PDB entry 4HR9 | X-ray diffraction, 2.48 A resolution | chains A and B

Chain A (and B):
Molecule: Interleukin-17A
Source organism: Homo sapiens
Notes: chain B of this document is another copy of the same molecule, construct and numbering; everything in this record applies to it too
UniProtKB: Q16552 (IL17_HUMAN); residues 11-132 here correspond to UniProt positions 34-155 (UniProt number = residue number + 23)
Amino-acid sequence (122 residues; row label = number of the first residue in the row):
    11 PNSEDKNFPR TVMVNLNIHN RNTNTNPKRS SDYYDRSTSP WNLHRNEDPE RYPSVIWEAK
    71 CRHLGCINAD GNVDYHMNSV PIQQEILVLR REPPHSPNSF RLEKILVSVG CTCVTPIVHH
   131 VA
Unresolved in the structure: 11-18, 30-42, 128-132 (chain B: 11-18, 29-43, 127-132)
Differences from the reference sequence: engineered mutation Asp45 (Asn68 in Q16552), Ser106 (Cys129 in Q16552)
Cystine bridges: Cys71-Cys121, Cys76-Cys123
What the authors report for this chain:
  - self-association interface (contacts with another copy of this molecule): Pro19 to Ile28

Interface between chain A and chain B:
Residue-residue contacts (99; chain A residue first):
  Pro19(A) - Asn25(B)
  Pro19(A) - Asn27(B)
  Arg20(A) - Val24(B)
  Arg20(A) - Asn25(B)  hydrogen bond (backbone-side chain)
  Arg20(A) - Leu26(B)  hydrogen bond (backbone-backbone)
  Arg20(A) - Asn27(B)  hydrogen bond
  Arg20(A) - Tyr62(B)  hydrogen bond
  Thr21(A) - Met23(B)
  Thr21(A) - Val24(B)
  Val22(A) - Val22(B)
  Val22(A) - Met23(B)
  Val22(A) - Val24(B)  hydrogen bond (backbone-backbone)
  Val22(A) - Leu26(B)  hydrophobic
  Val22(A) - Asn108(B)
  Val22(A) - Phe110(B)  hydrophobic
  Met23(A) - Val22(B)
  Met23(A) - Asn108(B)  hydrogen bond (backbone-backbone)
  Met23(A) - Ser109(B)
  Met23(A) - Phe110(B)  hydrogen bond (backbone-backbone)
  Val24(A) - Arg20(B)
  Val24(A) - Thr21(B)
  Val24(A) - Val22(B)  hydrogen bond (backbone-backbone)
  Val24(A) - Val24(B)  hydrophobic
  Val24(A) - Leu99(B)  hydrophobic
  Val24(A) - Phe110(B)
  Asn25(A) - Pro19(B)
  Asn25(A) - Arg20(B)  hydrogen bond (side chain-backbone)
  Asn25(A) - Phe110(B)  hydrogen bond (backbone-backbone)
  Asn25(A) - Arg111(B)
  Asn25(A) - Leu112(B)  hydrogen bond (backbone-backbone)
  Leu26(A) - Arg20(B)  hydrogen bond (backbone-backbone)
  Leu26(A) - Val22(B)  hydrophobic
  Leu26(A) - Leu112(B)
  Asn27(A) - Pro19(B)
  Asn27(A) - Arg20(B)  hydrogen bond (side chain-backbone)
  Asn27(A) - Arg111(B)
  Ile28(A) - Leu97(B)  hydrophobic
  Ile28(A) - Arg111(B)
  Ile28(A) - Leu112(B)
  His29(A) - Arg111(B)  hydrogen bond
  Tyr44(A) - Pro91(B)
  Tyr44(A) - Ile92(B)
  Tyr44(A) - Gln93(B)  hydrogen bond (side chain-backbone)
  Arg46(A) - Val124(B)
  Arg46(A) - Thr125(B)  hydrogen bond (backbone-backbone)
  Arg46(A) - Pro126(B)  hydrogen bond (side chain-backbone)
  Ser47(A) - Thr122(B)  hydrogen bond
  Ser47(A) - Cys123(B)
  Ser47(A) - Val124(B)
  Thr48(A) - Cys123(B)  hydrogen bond (backbone-backbone)
  Ser49(A) - Thr122(B)  hydrogen bond
  Trp51(A) - Ile92(B)  hydrophobic
  Trp51(A) - Thr122(B)
  Tyr62(A) - Leu112(B)  hydrophobic
  Pro63(A) - Leu97(B)  hydrophobic
  Pro91(A) - Tyr44(B)
  Ile92(A) - Tyr44(B)
  Ile92(A) - Trp51(B)  hydrophobic
  Ile92(A) - Ile92(B)  hydrophobic
  Ile92(A) - Val119(B)
  Ile92(A) - Cys121(B)
  Gln93(A) - Tyr44(B)  hydrogen bond (backbone-side chain)
  Gln94(A) - Val119(B)  hydrogen bond (side chain-backbone)
  Ile96(A) - Ile96(B)  hydrophobic
  Leu97(A) - Ile28(B)  hydrophobic
  Leu97(A) - Pro63(B)  hydrophobic
  Leu99(A) - Val24(B)  hydrophobic
  Pro107(A) - Arg20(B)  hydrogen bond (backbone-side chain)
  Pro107(A) - Val22(B)
  Asn108(A) - Arg20(B)
  Asn108(A) - Val22(B)
  Asn108(A) - Met23(B)  hydrogen bond (backbone-backbone)
  Ser109(A) - Met23(B)
  Phe110(A) - Val22(B)  hydrophobic
  Phe110(A) - Met23(B)  hydrogen bond (backbone-backbone)
  Phe110(A) - Val24(B)
  Phe110(A) - Asn25(B)  hydrogen bond (backbone-backbone)
  Arg111(A) - Asn25(B)
  Arg111(A) - Asn27(B)  hydrogen bond (side chain-backbone)
  Leu112(A) - Asn25(B)  hydrogen bond (backbone-backbone)
  Leu112(A) - Leu26(B)
  Leu112(A) - Ile28(B)
  Leu112(A) - Tyr62(B)  hydrophobic
  Lys114(A) - Ile28(B)
  Val119(A) - Ile92(B)
  Val119(A) - Gln94(B)  hydrogen bond (backbone-side chain)
  Val119(A) - Val119(B)  hydrophobic
  Cys121(A) - Thr122(B)  hydrogen bond (backbone-side chain)
  Thr122(A) - Ser47(B)  hydrogen bond
  Thr122(A) - Ser49(B)  hydrogen bond
  Thr122(A) - Trp51(B)
  Thr122(A) - Cys121(B)  hydrogen bond (side chain-backbone)
  Cys123(A) - Ser47(B)
  Cys123(A) - Thr48(B)  hydrogen bond (backbone-backbone)
  Val124(A) - Arg46(B)
  Val124(A) - Ser47(B)
  Thr125(A) - Arg46(B)  hydrogen bond (backbone-side chain)
  Pro126(A) - Arg46(B)
  Ile127(A) - Arg46(B)
Also at the interface, not in a pair above, chain A (43 interface residues in all): Val90, Gly120
Also at the interface, not in a pair above, chain B (42 interface residues in all): Val90, Glu102, Pro107, Lys114, Gly120

In short:
Chain A and chain B form an interface of 43 and 42 residues respectively; the contacts include 35 hydrogen
bonds. Polar pairs include Arg20(A)-Asn25(B), Arg20(A)-Asn27(B) and Arg20(A)-Tyr62(B). The paper reports a
self-association interface involving Pro19(A).
Chain A and chain B are both Interleukin-17A (Homo sapiens); the structure, Human interleukin 17A, was
determined by X-ray diffraction together with 4HSA from the same study.
